7NRB - chain A; structure by X-ray diffraction, 1.90 A resolution.

[Chain A]
Name: MAP kinase-activated protein kinase 3
Organism: Homo sapiens
Notes: EC 2.7.11.1
Reference sequence: Q16644 (MAPK3_HUMAN); residues 33-349 here = UniProt positions 33-349
Sequence (336 residues; row label = number of the first residue in the row):
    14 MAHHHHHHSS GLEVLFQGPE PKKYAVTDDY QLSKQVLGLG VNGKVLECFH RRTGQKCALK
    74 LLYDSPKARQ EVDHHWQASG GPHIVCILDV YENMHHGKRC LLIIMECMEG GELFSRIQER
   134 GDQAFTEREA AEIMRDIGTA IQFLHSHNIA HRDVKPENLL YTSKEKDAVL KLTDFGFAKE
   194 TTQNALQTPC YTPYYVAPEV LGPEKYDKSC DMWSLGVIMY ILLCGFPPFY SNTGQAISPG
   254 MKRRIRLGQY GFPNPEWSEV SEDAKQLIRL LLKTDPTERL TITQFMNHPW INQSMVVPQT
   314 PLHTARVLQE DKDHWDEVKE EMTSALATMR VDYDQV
Unresolved in the structure: 14-32, 134, 195-216, 243-263
Construct notes: initiating methionine (14); expression tag (15-32)
Small-molecule neighbours: P4O (2-(2-quinolin-3-ylpyridin-4-yl)-1,5,6,7-tetrahydro-4H-pyrrolo[3,2-c]pyridin-4-one): Leu50, Gly51, Leu52, Gly53, Val58, Ala71, Lys73, Met118, Glu119, Cys120, Met121, Glu122, Gly124, Glu170, Asn171, Leu173, Thr186, Asp187

[Overview]
Ligands of chain A: compound P4O.
Chain A is MAP kinase-activated protein kinase 3 (Homo sapiens); the structure, Re-refinement of MK3-inhibitor
complex, was determined by X-ray diffraction (same publication as 7NRY).
